7PMZ - chains B and E of the 8 polymer chains in the assembly; structure by X-ray diffraction, 2.03 A resolution.

Chain B (and E):
Molecule: Inosine-5'-monophosphate dehydrogenase
Organism: Streptomyces coelicolor A3(2)
Notes: EC 1.1.1.205; chain E of this document is another copy of the same molecule, construct and numbering; everything in this record applies to it too
UniProt: Q9L0I7 (Q9L0I7_STRCO); residues 1-501 here = UniProt positions 1-501
Sequence (504 residues; numbered -2 to 501; the number before each row is that of its first residue; numbers below 1 keep their minus sign (Gly-2 is residue -2)):
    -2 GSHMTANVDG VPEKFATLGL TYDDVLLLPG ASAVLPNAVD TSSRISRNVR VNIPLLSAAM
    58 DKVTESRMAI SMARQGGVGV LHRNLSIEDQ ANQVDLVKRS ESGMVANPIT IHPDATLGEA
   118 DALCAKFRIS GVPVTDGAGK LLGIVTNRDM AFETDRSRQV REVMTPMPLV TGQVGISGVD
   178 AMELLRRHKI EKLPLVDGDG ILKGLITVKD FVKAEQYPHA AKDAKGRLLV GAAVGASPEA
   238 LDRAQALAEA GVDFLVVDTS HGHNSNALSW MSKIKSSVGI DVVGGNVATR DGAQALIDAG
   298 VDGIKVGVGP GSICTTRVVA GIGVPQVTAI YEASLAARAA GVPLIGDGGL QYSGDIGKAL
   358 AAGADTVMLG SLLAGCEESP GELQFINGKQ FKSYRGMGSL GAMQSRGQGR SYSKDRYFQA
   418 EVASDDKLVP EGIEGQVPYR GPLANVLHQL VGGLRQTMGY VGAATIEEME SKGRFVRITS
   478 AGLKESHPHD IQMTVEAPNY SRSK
Not modelled in the structure: -2 to 6, 390-433, 481-501 (chain E: -2 to 6, 390-433, 479-501)
Differences from the reference sequence: expression tag (-2 to 0)
Bound ions: Mg2+ site 1: Glu188 (together with ATP, guanosine-5',3'-tetraphosphate)
Ligand contacts:
  - ATP (adenosine-5'-triphosphate): Arg145, Lys186, Glu188
  - ATP: Ser127, Ile141, Thr143, Asn144, Arg145, Asp146, Thr162, Leu166, Val167, Lys186, Ile187, Glu188, Lys189, Pro191
  - guanosine-5',3'-tetraphosphate (G4P): Arg71, Ser97, Asp118, Cys121, Ala122, Arg125, Ile126, Ser127, Asn144, Glu188, Lys189, Val205, Lys206, Lys210
From the paper describing this entry:
  - binding site for guanosine-5',3'-tetraphosphate: Arg71, Arg125, Asn144, Lys206, Lys210

Interface between chain B and chain E:
Residue-residue contacts (70; chain B residue first):
  Ala13(B) - Gly7(E)
  Thr14(B) - Gly7(E)
  Leu15(B) - Gly7(E)  hydrogen bond (backbone-backbone)
  Leu15(B) - Val8(E)  hydrophobic
  Leu17(B) - Phe12(E)  hydrophobic
  Leu23(B) - Arg314(E)
  Leu23(B) - Gly318(E)
  Leu23(B) - Gly320(E)
  Leu24(B) - Gly318(E)  hydrogen bond (backbone-backbone)
  Leu24(B) - Ile319(E)
  Leu24(B) - Gly320(E)  hydrogen bond (backbone-backbone)
  Leu25(B) - Ile319(E)
  Leu25(B) - Val321(E)  hydrophobic
  Pro26(B) - His258(E)
  Pro26(B) - Thr286(E)
  Pro26(B) - Val305(E)  hydrophobic
  Pro26(B) - Val321(E)
  Gly27(B) - His258(E)  hydrogen bond (backbone-side chain)
  Gly27(B) - His260(E)
  Ala28(B) - His260(E)  hydrogen bond (backbone-side chain)
  Ser29(B) - His258(E)
  Ser29(B) - His260(E)  hydrogen bond (backbone-backbone)
  Ser29(B) - Asn261(E)
  Ser29(B) - Ser262(E)  hydrogen bond (backbone-backbone)
  Ala30(B) - Ser262(E)
  Leu32(B) - Asn261(E)
  Val324(B) - Phe12(E)  hydrophobic
  Tyr328(B) - Pro9(E)  hydrophobic
  Tyr328(B) - Lys11(E)
  Tyr328(B) - Phe12(E)  hydrophobic
  Tyr349(B) - Val315(E)
  Ser350(B) - Val315(E)
  Ser350(B) - Val316(E)  hydrogen bond (side chain-backbone)
  Gly351(B) - Val315(E)  hydrogen bond (backbone-backbone)
  Gly351(B) - Val316(E)  hydrogen bond (backbone-backbone)
  Gly351(B) - Ala317(E)
  Gly351(B) - Gly318(E)
  Lys355(B) - Gly318(E)
  Ala358(B) - Lys11(E)
  Gly450(B) - Val316(E)
  Gln453(B) - Ala317(E)
  Thr454(B) - Ala317(E)  hydrogen bond (side chain-backbone)
  Gly456(B) - His258(E)
  Tyr457(B) - Ser257(E)
  Tyr457(B) - His258(E)  hydrogen bond (backbone-side chain)
  Tyr457(B) - Ile319(E)  hydrophobic
  Val458(B) - Ile319(E)  hydrophobic
  Glu467(B) - Lys11(E)  salt bridge
  Gly470(B) - Lys11(E)
  Arg471(B) - Asp288(E)  salt bridge
  Phe472(B) - Lys11(E)
  Phe472(B) - Phe12(E)  hydrophobic
  Val473(B) - Thr14(E)
  Val473(B) - Leu15(E)
  Val473(B) - Gly16(E)
  Arg474(B) - Val8(E)
  Arg474(B) - Phe12(E)  hydrogen bond (side chain-backbone)
  Arg474(B) - Ala13(E)  hydrogen bond (side chain-backbone)
  Arg474(B) - Thr14(E)  hydrogen bond (backbone-backbone)
  Arg474(B) - Leu15(E)
  Arg474(B) - Gly16(E)  hydrogen bond (backbone-backbone)
  Ile475(B) - Pro322(E)  hydrophobic
  Thr476(B) - Leu15(E)
  Thr476(B) - Asp21(E)  hydrogen bond
  Ser477(B) - Ser477(E)
  Ala478(B) - Asp21(E)
  Ala478(B) - Ser309(E)
  Gly479(B) - Ser309(E)  hydrogen bond (backbone-side chain)
  Gly479(B) - Arg314(E)  hydrogen bond (backbone-side chain)
  Leu480(B) - Ser309(E)
Other interface residues (no listed pair), chain B (43 interface residues in all): Val22, Val31, Glu329, Ala359, Gln446
Other interface residues (no listed pair), chain E (33 interface residues in all): Thr18, Asp20, Ala285, Thr313

Overview:
43 residues of chain B and 33 residues of chain E are in contact, with 19 hydrogen bonds and 2 salt bridges.
Among the polar pairs are Glu467(B)-Lys11(E), Arg471(B)-Asp288(E) and Gly27(B)-His258(E). Chain B binds ATP
and guanosine-5',3'-tetraphosphate. The paper reports a binding site for guanosine-5',3'-tetraphosphate at
Arg71(B), Arg125(B) and Asn144(B) among others.
Both chains are Inosine-5'-monophosphate dehydrogenase (Streptomyces coelicolor A3(2)). Entry 7PMZ (Crystal
structure of Streptomyces coelicolor guaB (IMP dehydrogenase) bound to ATP and ppGpp at 2.0 A ...) was
determined by X-ray diffraction together with 7PJI from the same study.
